Entry 6JXV (solution NMR); this record covers chains A and B.

== Chain A ==
Name: Small ubiquitin-related modifier
Source organism: Homo sapiens
UniProtKB: A0A024R3Z2 (A0A024R3Z2_HUMAN); numbering as in UniProt (aligned over 1-101)
Chain sequence (101 residues; numbered 1 to 101; the number before each row is that of its first residue):
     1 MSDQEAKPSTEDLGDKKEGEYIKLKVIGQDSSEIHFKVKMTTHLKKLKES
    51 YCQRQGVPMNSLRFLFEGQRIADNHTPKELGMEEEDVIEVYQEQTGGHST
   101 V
Not modelled in the structure: 1-20, 98-101

== Chain B ==
Name: Phosphorylated SLS4-SIM from ubiquitin E3 ligase ICP0
Chain sequence (20 residues; row label = number of the first residue in the row):
   355 LANNRDPIVISDSPPASPHR
Not modelled in the structure: 355-356, 369-374
Modified positions: Ser365 (phosphoserine; SEP); Ser367 (phosphoserine; SEP)
Reported in the primary citation:
  - post-translational modification sites: Ser365, Ser367

== How chain A and chain B interact ==
Contacting residue pairs - 29 pairs, chain A then chain B:
  Tyr21(A) with Ile364(B)
  Glu33(A) with Asn357(B); Asn358(B); Arg359(B); Asp360(B)
  Ile34(A) with Asp360(B); Ile362(B)
  His35(A) with Arg359(B); Asp360(B); Pro361(B); Ile362(B)
  Phe36(A) with Ile362(B); Ile364(B)
  Lys37(A) with Ile362(B); Ile364(B)
  Val38(A) with Ile364(B)
  Lys39(A) with Asp366(B)
  Thr41(A) with Asp366(B)
  Thr42(A) with Ser365(B); Asp366(B)
  His43(A) with Ser367(B)
  Lys46(A) with Ile364(B); Ser365(B); Ser367(B)
  Leu47(A) with Ile364(B)
  Ser50(A) with Ile364(B)
  Arg54(A) with Asp360(B); Pro361(B); Ile362(B)
Interface residues without a listed pair, chain A (17 interface residues in all): Ser32, Tyr51
Interface residues without a listed pair, chain B (11 interface residues in all): Val363
From the paper, about this interface:
  - pairs named by the authors: His43(A)-Ser367(B) (hydrogen bond), Lys46(A)-Ser365(B) (hydrogen bond), Lys46(A)-Ser367(B) (hydrogen bond)

== Overview ==
The interface between chain A and chain B involves 17 residues on one side and 11 on the other. The paper
describes hydrogen bonds between His43(A) and Ser367(B), Lys46(A) and Ser365(B) and Lys46(A) and Ser367(B).
The paper reports modification sites Ser365(B) and Ser367(B).
Here chain A is Small ubiquitin-related modifier (Homo sapiens) and chain B is Phosphorylated SLS4-SIM from
ubiquitin E3 ligase ICP0. Entry 6JXV (SUMO1 bound to phosphorylated SLS4-SIM peptide from ICP0) was determined
by solution NMR together with 6JXU, 6JXW and 6JXX from the same study.
